PDB entry 8E1P | X-ray diffraction, 3.82 A resolution | chains Y and X of the 18 polymer chains in the assembly

Chain Y (and X):
Name: Envelope glycoprotein gp41
Organism: Human immunodeficiency virus 1
Notes: chain X of this document is another copy of the same molecule, construct and numbering; everything in this record applies to it too
UniProt: Q2N0S6 (Q2N0S6_9HIV1); residues 512-664 here correspond to UniProt positions 509-661 (UniProt number = residue number - 3)
Chain sequence (153 residues; each row starts with the number of its first residue):
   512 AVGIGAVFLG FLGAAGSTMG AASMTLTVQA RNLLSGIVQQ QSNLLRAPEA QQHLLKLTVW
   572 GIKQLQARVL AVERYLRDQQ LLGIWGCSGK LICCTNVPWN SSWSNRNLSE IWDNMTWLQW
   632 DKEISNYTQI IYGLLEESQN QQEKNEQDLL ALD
Disordered / not traced: 512-517, 547-564
Disulfide bonds: Cys598-Cys604
Covalently attached groups: N-acetylglucosamine (NAG) linked to Asn611, Asn618, Asn637
Construct notes: conflict Pro559 (Ile556 in Q2N0S6), Cys605 (Thr602 in Q2N0S6)
Residues lining bound ligands: N-acetylglucosamine (NAG; 2-acetamido-2-deoxy-beta-D-glucopyranose): Leu520, Gly524, Gly527, Ser528

How chain Y and chain X interact:
Contacting residue pairs (25; chain Y residue first):
  Ile573(Y) with Leu568(X), hydrophobic
  Leu576(Y) with Leu576(X), hydrophobic
  Gln577(Y) with Lys567(X); Arg579(X)
  Val580(Y) with Val580(X), hydrophobic
  Glu584(Y) with Arg579(X), salt bridge; Val583(X)
  Leu587(Y) with Leu545(X); Tyr586(X), hydrophobic; Leu587(X), hydrophobic
  Gln591(Y) with Ala541(X), hydrogen bond (side chain-backbone); Arg542(X); Tyr586(X), hydrogen bond
  Gly594(Y) with Gly600(X)
  Ser599(Y) with Gly600(X)
  Glu647(Y) with Thr538(X); Arg542(X), salt bridge
  Gln652(Y) with Ser534(X); Met535(X), hydrogen bond (side chain-backbone); Thr536(X); Leu537(X), hydrogen bond (side chain-backbone); Thr538(X), hydrogen bond (side chain-backbone)
  Lys655(Y) with Lys601(X); Ile603(X)
  Asp659(Y) with Cys605(X)
Also at the interface, not in a pair above, chain Y (19 interface residues in all): Leu568, Leu581, Arg588, Ile595, Asn651, Asn656
Also at the interface, not in a pair above, chain X (21 interface residues in all): Leu602

Summary:
The interface between chain Y and chain X involves 19 residues on one side and 21 on the other, with 5
hydrogen bonds and 2 salt bridges. Among the polar pairs are Glu584(Y)-Arg579(X), Glu647(Y)-Arg542(X) and
Gln591(Y)-Ala541(X). Chain Y binds N-acetylglucosamine.
Chain Y and chain X are both Envelope glycoprotein gp41 (Human immunodeficiency virus 1); the structure,
Crystal structure of BG505 SOSIP.v4.1-GT1.2 trimer in complex with gl-PGV20 and PGT124 Fabs, was determined by
X-ray diffraction.
